PDB entry 8FJO | X-ray diffraction, 1.69 A resolution | chain A

# Chain A
Protein: Cytochrome P450 124A1, Cyp124A1
Source organism: Mycobacterium marinum
UniProtKB: B2HHT9 (B2HHT9_MYCMM); residues -3 to 429 here correspond to UniProt positions 1-433 (UniProt number = residue number + 4)
Chain sequence (439 residues; each row starts with the number of its first residue; numbers below 1 keep their minus sign (Met-3 is residue -3)):
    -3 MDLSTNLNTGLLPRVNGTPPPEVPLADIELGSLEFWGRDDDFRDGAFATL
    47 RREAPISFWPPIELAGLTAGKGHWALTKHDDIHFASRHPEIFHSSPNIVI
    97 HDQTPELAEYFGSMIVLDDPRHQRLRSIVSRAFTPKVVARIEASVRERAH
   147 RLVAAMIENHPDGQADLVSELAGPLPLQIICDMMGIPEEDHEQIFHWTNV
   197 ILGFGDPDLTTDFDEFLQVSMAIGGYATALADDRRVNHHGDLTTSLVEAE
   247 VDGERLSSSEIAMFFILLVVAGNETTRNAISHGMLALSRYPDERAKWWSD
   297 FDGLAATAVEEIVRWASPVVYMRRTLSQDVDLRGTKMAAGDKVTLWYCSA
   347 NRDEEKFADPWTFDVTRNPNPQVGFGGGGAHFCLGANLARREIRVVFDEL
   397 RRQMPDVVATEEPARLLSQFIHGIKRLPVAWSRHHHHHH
Not modelled in the structure: -3 to 5, 429-435
Construct notes: expression tag (430-435)
Ion coordination: heme Fe near Cys379 (its only coordinating residue here)
Small-molecule neighbours:
  - heme (HEM): Met110, Ile111, His118, Arg122, Phe260, Leu263, Leu264, Ala267, Gly268, Thr271, Thr272, Ala275, Pro314, Val315, Met318, Arg320, Tyr343, Gly370, Phe371, Gly372, Gly373, Gly374, Ala376, His377, Phe378, Cys379, Leu380, Gly381, Leu384, Ala385, Glu388, Ile389
  - (2E,6E)-farnesyl acetate (Y7R; (2E,6E)-3,7,11-trimethyldodeca-2,6,10-trien-1-yl acetate): Asn93, Ile94, Val95, Asp98, Gln99, Thr100, Phe107, Ile111, Ile197, Phe212, Leu263, Val266, Ala267, Glu270, Thr271, Val315, Met318, Phe416

# Summary
Bound to chain A: heme and (2E,6E)-farnesyl acetate.
Chain A is Cytochrome P450 124A1, Cyp124A1 (Mycobacterium marinum); the structure, X-ray crystal structure of
CYP124A1 from Mycobacterium Marinum in complex with farnesyl acetate, was determined by X-ray diffraction
together with 8FKB and 8FLO from the same study.
